PDB entry 7BFU | X-ray diffraction, 1.65 A resolution | chain A

== Chain A ==
Molecule: Esterase
Organism: Thermogutta terrifontis
Notes: EC 3.1.1.1
Reference sequence: A0A0X1KHD1 (A0A0X1KHD1_9BACT); numbering as in UniProt (aligned over 1-286)
Sequence (287 residues; numbered 0 to 286; the number before each row is that of its first residue; numbering starts at 0):
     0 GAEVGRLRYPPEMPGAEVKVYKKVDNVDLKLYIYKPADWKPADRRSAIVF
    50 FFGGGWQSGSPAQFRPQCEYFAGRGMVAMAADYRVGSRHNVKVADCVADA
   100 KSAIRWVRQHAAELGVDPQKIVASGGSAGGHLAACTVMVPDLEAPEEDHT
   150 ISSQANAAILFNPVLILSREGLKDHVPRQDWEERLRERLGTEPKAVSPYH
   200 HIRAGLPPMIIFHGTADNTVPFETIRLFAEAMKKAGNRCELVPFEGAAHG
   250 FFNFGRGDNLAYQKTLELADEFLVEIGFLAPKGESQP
Disordered / not traced: 0-5, 282-286
Sequence notes: expression tag (0)
Modified positions: Ser-126 (O-[(S)-methyl(1-methylethoxy)phosphoryl]-L-serine; SGB)
From the paper describing this entry:
  - conformationally variable residues (order/disorder transition): Ile-165 to Thr-190

== Summary ==
From the paper: conformational variability at Ile-165.
Chain A is Esterase (Thermogutta terrifontis); the structure, Thermogutta terrifontis esterase 2
phosphonylated by sarin, was determined by X-ray diffraction, deposited together with 7BFN, 7BFO, 7BFR, 7BFT
and 7BFV.
